7CR8 - chains J and O of the 8 polymer chains in the assembly; structure by X-ray diffraction, 3.70 A resolution.

== Chain J ==
Molecule: CRISPR-associated endonuclease Cas1
Organism: Synechocystis sp. (strain PCC 6803 / Kazusa)
Notes: EC 3.1.-.-
UniProt: Q6ZEI2 (Q6ZEI2_SYNY3); residues 1-325 here = UniProt positions 1-325
Sequence (336 residues; row label = number of the first residue in the row; numbers below 1 keep their minus sign (Gly-10 is residue -10)):
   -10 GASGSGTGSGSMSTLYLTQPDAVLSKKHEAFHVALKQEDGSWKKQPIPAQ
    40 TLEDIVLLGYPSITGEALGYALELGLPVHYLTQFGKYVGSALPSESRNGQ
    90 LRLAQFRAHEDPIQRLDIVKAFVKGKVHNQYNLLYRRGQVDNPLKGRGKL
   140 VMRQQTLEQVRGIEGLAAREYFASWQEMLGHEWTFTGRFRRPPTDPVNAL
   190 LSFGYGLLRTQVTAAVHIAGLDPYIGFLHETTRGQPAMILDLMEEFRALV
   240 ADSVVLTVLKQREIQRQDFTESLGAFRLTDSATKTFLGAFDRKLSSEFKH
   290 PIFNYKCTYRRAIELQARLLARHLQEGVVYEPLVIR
Not modelled in the structure: -10 to 0, 325
Differences from the reference sequence: expression tag (-10 to 0)
What the authors report for this chain:
  - binding site for the 36-nt DNA strand: Asp10
  - mutagenesis - K75D, R179D, R180D, R198D, R222D: decreased binding to ssDNA

== Chain O ==
Molecule: 36-nt DNA strand
Sequence (36 nucleotides; numbered 1 to 36; the number before each row is that of its first residue):
     1 TTTTTTTGTGCCCCTGGCGGTCGCTTTCAAGTTTTT
Not modelled in the structure: 1-3, 34-36

== Interface between chain J and chain O ==
Pairs across the interface - 19 pairs, chain J then chain O:
  Thr71(J) - DA30(O)  hydrogen bond to the phosphate
  Gln72(J) - DA29(O)  base contact
  Phe73(J) - DA29(O)  base contact
  Phe73(J) - DA30(O)  phosphate contact
  Lys75(J) - DA30(O)  phosphate contact
  Lys75(J) - DG31(O)  salt bridge to the phosphate
  Arg177(J) - DT33(O)  hydrogen bond to the phosphate
  Arg179(J) - DT33(O)  hydrogen bond to the phosphate
  Arg180(J) - DT33(O)  sugar contact
  Pro182(J) - DT33(O)  phosphate contact
  Ser191(J) - DT33(O)  hydrogen bond to the phosphate
  Phe192(J) - DG31(O)  phosphate contact
  Phe192(J) - DT32(O)  phosphate contact
  Phe192(J) - DT33(O)  hydrogen bond to the phosphate
  Gly195(J) - DG31(O)  hydrogen bond to the base
  Arg198(J) - DG31(O)  hydrogen bond to the base
  Thr199(J) - DG31(O)  base contact
  Arg266(J) - DT32(O)  salt bridge to the phosphate
  Asp280(J) - DA29(O)  hydrogen bond to the base
Also at the interface, not in a pair above, chain J (22 interface residues in all): Pro9, Asp10, Ala188, Leu196, Arg222, Gln224, Leu276
Also at the interface, not in a pair above, chain O (6 interface residues in all): DC28

== In short ==
Chain J and chain O form an interface of 22 and 6 residues respectively; the contacts include 8 hydrogen bonds
and 2 salt bridges. Among the polar pairs are Gly195(J)-DG31(O), Arg198(J)-DG31(O) and Asp280(J)-DA29(O). From
the paper: a binding site for the 36-nt DNA strand at Asp10(J); K75D, R179D and R180D of chain J, among
others, reduce binding to ssDNA; 5 substitutions were tested in all.
Here chain J is CRISPR-associated endonuclease Cas1 (Synechocystis sp. (strain PCC 6803 / Kazusa)) and chain O
is a 36-nt DNA strand. Entry 7CR8 (Synechocystis Cas1-Cas2-prespacerL complex) was determined by X-ray
diffraction, deposited together with 7CR6.
